Entry 3PNM (X-ray diffraction, 2.55 A resolution); this record covers chains A and B.

== Chain A (and B) ==
Protein: PTS-dependent dihydroxyacetone kinase, dihydroxyacetone-binding subunit dhaK
From: Escherichia coli
Notes: EC 2.7.-.-; chain B of this document is another copy of the same molecule, construct and numbering; everything in this record applies to it too
UniProtKB: P76015 (DHAK_ECOLI); residues 2-356 here = UniProt positions 2-356
Amino-acid sequence (357 residues; numbered 0 to 356; the number before each row is that of its first residue; numbering starts at 0):
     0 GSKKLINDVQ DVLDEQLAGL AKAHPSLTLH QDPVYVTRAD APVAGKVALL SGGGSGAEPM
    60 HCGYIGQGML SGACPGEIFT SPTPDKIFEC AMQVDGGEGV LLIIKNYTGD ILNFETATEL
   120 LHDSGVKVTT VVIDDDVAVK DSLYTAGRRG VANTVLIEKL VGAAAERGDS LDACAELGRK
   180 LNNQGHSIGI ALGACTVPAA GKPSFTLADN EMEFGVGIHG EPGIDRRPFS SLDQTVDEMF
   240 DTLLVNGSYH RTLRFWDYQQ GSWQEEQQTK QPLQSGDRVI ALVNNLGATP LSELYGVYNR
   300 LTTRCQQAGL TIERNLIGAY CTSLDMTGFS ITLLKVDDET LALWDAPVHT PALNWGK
Not modelled in the structure: 0-9, 196-202
Construct notes: expression tag (0-1); engineered mutation Ala56 (His in P76015)
Curated features (UniProtKB/Swiss-Prot):
  - active site: His218 (Tele-hemiaminal-histidine intermediate)
  - binding site (dihydroxyacetone): Lys104, Asp109
From the paper describing this entry:
  - conformationally variable residues (side-chain flip): Asp109, His218
  - mutagenesis - D109A, D109N, H218K: abolished catalytic activity
  - catalytic residues: His218 (proposed by the authors, not directly observed)
  - catalytic residues: Asp109

== Interface between chain A and chain B ==
Pairs across the interface - 49 pairs, chain A then chain B:
  Glu14(A) with Asp232(B); Asn298(B)
  Gln15(A) with Ser291(B); Tyr294(B)
  Ala17(A) with Asn298(B)
  Gly18(A) with Tyr294(B); Tyr297(B); Asn298(B)
  Leu19(A) with Tyr294(B)
  Lys21(A) with Tyr297(B); Asn298(B), hydrogen bond; Thr301(B), hydrogen bond; Thr302(B)
  Ala22(A) with Tyr294(B), hydrophobic; Tyr297(B), hydrophobic; Asn314(B), hydrogen bond (backbone-side chain); Ile316(B), hydrophobic
  His23(A) with Tyr294(B), hydrogen bond
  Glu57(A) with Leu290(B); Ser291(B)
  Pro58(A) with Leu290(B)
  Asp232(A) with Glu14(B)
  Gly286(A) with Gly286(B)
  Ala287(A) with Ala287(B), hydrophobic
  Pro289(A) with Leu323(B); Asp324(B)
  Ser291(A) with Gln15(B); Glu57(B)
  Tyr294(A) with Gln15(B); Gly18(B); Leu19(B); Ala22(B), hydrophobic; His23(B), hydrogen bond
  Gly295(A) with Gln15(B)
  Tyr297(A) with Gly18(B); Lys21(B); Ala22(B)
  Asn298(A) with Glu14(B); Ala17(B); Gly18(B); Lys21(B), hydrogen bond
  Thr301(A) with Lys21(B)
  Asn314(A) with Ala22(B), hydrogen bond (side chain-backbone)
  Ile316(A) with Ala22(B), hydrophobic
  Leu323(A) with Pro289(B)
  Asp324(A) with Ala287(B)
  Asn353(A) with Asn353(B), hydrogen bond (side chain-backbone); Trp354(B)
  Trp354(A) with Asn353(B)
Interface residues without a listed pair, chain A (30 interface residues in all): Leu290, Glu292, Thr302, Gly355
Interface residues without a listed pair, chain B (30 interface residues in all): Pro58, Glu292, Gly295, Gly355

== Summary ==
Chain A and chain B each contribute 30 residues to their interface; the contacts include 8 hydrogen bonds.
Polar pairs include Lys21(A)-Asn298(B), Lys21(A)-Thr301(B) and Ala22(A)-Asn314(B). From UniProt: active-site
residue His218(A) and dihydroxyacetone-binding residues Lys104(A) and Asp109(A) on chain A. The paper reports
catalytic residues His218(A) and Asp109(A); D109A, D109N and H218K of chain A abolish catalytic activity.
Both chains are PTS-dependent dihydroxyacetone kinase, dihydroxyacetone-binding subunit dhaK (Escherichia
coli). Entry 3PNM (Crystal Structure of E.coli Dha kinase DhaK (H56A)) was determined by X-ray diffraction,
deposited together with 3PNK, 3PNL, 3PNO and 3PNQ.
